Entry 2AHV (X-ray diffraction, 2.00 A resolution); this record covers chains A and D of the 4 polymer chains in the assembly.

== Chain A (and D) ==
Name: putative enzyme YdiF
Organism: Escherichia coli
Notes: EC 2.8.3.-; chain D of this document is another copy of the same molecule, construct and numbering; everything in this record applies to it too
UniProtKB: Q8X5X6 (Q8X5X6_ECO57); numbering as in UniProt (aligned over 1-531)
Chain sequence (531 residues; numbered 1 to 531; the number before each row is that of its first residue):
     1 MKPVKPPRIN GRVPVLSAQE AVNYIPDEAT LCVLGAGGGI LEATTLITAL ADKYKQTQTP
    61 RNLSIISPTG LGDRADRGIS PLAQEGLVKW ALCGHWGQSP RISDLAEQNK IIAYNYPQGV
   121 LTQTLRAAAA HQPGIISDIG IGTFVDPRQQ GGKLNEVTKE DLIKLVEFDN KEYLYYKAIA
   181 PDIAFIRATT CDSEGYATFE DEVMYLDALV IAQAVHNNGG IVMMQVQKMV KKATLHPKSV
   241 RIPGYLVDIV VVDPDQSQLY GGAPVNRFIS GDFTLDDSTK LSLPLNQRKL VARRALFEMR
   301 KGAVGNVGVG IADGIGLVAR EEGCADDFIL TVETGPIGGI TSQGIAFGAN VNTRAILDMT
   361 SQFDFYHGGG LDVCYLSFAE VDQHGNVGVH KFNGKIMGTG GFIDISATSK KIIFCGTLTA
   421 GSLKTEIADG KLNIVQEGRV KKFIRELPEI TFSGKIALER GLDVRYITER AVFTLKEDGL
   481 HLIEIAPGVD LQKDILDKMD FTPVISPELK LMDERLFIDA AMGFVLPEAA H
Disordered / not traced: 1-3, 277-283, 342-348, 530-531
Curated features (UniProtKB/Swiss-Prot):
  - active site: Glu333 (5-glutamyl coenzyme A thioester intermediate)
Glycans and other covalent adducts: coenzyme A (COA) linked to Glu333
Residues lining bound ligands: coenzyme A (COA): Arg74, His95, Arg288, Asn306, Val307, Val309, Gly310, Ile311, Leu376, Ser377, Phe378, Ala379, Glu380, Val389, Phe392, Asn393, Met397, Thr399, Gly401, Phe402, Ile405, Thr417, Ala420, Gly421, Ser422, Val440, Lys442
What the authors report for this chain:
  - contacts within the chain: Gln118-Glu333 (hydrogen bond), Glu333-Gly401 (water-mediated contact)
  - conformationally variable residues (loop rearrangement, side-chain flip): Asn306 to Ala312, Val332 to Thr334
  - binding site for coenzyme A: Arg288, Asn306 to Ile311, Glu333, Leu376 to Ala379, Glu380, Val389 to Ile405, Cys415, Thr417, Gly421, Val440 to Lys442
  - catalytic residues: Gln118, Asn306, Glu333
  - catalytic residues: Gly398 to Phe402 (by similarity / conservation)
  - binding site for coenzyme A: His95 (proposed by the authors, not directly observed)

== Chain A / chain D interface ==
Contacting residue pairs - 116 pairs, chain A then chain D:
  Gln123(A) with Ala130(D); Gln132(D), hydrogen bond
  Arg126(A) with Arg126(D); Asp364(D)
  Ala129(A) with Asp364(D); Gly368(D)
  Ala130(A) with Gln123(D); Asp364(D); His367(D); Gly368(D)
  His131(A) with Gly368(D), hydrogen bond (side chain-backbone)
  Gln132(A) with Gln123(D), hydrogen bond; Ile135(D); Ile136(D)
  Pro133(A) with Ile136(D), hydrophobic; Tyr173(D)
  Ile135(A) with Gln132(D)
  Ile136(A) with Gln132(D); Pro133(D); Ile136(D), hydrophobic; Tyr175(D), hydrophobic
  Lys164(A) with Phe168(D)
  Phe168(A) with Lys164(D); Tyr175(D)
  Asp169(A) with Lys177(D), salt bridge
  Tyr173(A) with Pro133(D)
  Tyr175(A) with Ile136(D), hydrophobic; Phe168(D)
  Lys177(A) with Asp169(D), salt bridge
  Asp192(A) with Arg354(D), salt bridge
  Glu194(A) with Arg354(D), salt bridge
  Tyr196(A) with Ile329(D); Arg354(D)
  Phe199(A) with Lys238(D), hydrogen bond (backbone-side chain)
  Glu200(A) with Lys238(D), hydrogen bond (backbone-side chain)
  Asp201(A) with Lys238(D)
  Glu202(A) with Lys238(D), hydrogen bond (backbone-side chain)
  Tyr205(A) with Lys238(D), hydrogen bond (side chain-backbone)
  Leu209(A) with Leu357(D), hydrophobic
  Gln213(A) with Ser361(D), hydrogen bond (side chain-backbone); Asp364(D); Phe365(D)
  His216(A) with Phe365(D)
  Asn217(A) with Asp364(D); Phe365(D), hydrogen bond (side chain-backbone); Gly368(D); Gly370(D)
  Lys232(A) with Asp326(D), hydrogen bond (side chain-backbone); Arg354(D)
  Ala233(A) with Arg354(D)
  His236(A) with Gly271(D), hydrogen bond (side chain-backbone); Asp272(D), salt bridge
  Pro237(A) with Gly271(D); Thr353(D); Arg354(D); Ala355(D); Ile356(D), hydrogen bond (backbone-backbone)
  Lys238(A) with Phe199(D), hydrogen bond (side chain-backbone); Glu200(D), hydrogen bond (side chain-backbone); Asp201(D); Glu202(D), hydrogen bond (side chain-backbone); Tyr205(D), hydrogen bond (backbone-side chain); Ser270(D), hydrogen bond (side chain-backbone); Ile356(D)
  Val240(A) with Arg354(D); Ala355(D), hydrophobic
  Arg241(A) with Arg241(D); Leu357(D)
  Pro243(A) with Ile337(D), hydrophobic
  Tyr245(A) with Val304(D), hydrophobic; Ile329(D), hydrophobic; Thr331(D); Ile337(D); Phe365(D), hydrophobic
  Leu246(A) with Phe365(D), hydrophobic
  Ser270(A) with Lys238(D), hydrogen bond (backbone-side chain)
  Gly271(A) with His236(D), hydrogen bond (backbone-side chain); Pro237(D)
  Asp272(A) with His236(D), salt bridge
  Val304(A) with Tyr245(D), hydrophobic
  Ile329(A) with Tyr196(D); Tyr245(D), hydrophobic
  Thr331(A) with Tyr245(D)
  Ile337(A) with Tyr196(D); Pro243(D), hydrophobic; Tyr245(D)
  Thr353(A) with Pro237(D)
  Arg354(A) with Asp192(D), salt bridge; Glu194(D), salt bridge; Tyr196(D); Lys232(D); Ala233(D); Pro237(D); Val240(D)
  Ala355(A) with Pro237(D); Val240(D), hydrophobic
  Ile356(A) with Pro237(D), hydrogen bond (backbone-backbone); Lys238(D)
  Leu357(A) with Gln213(D)
  Ser361(A) with Gln213(D), hydrogen bond (backbone-side chain)
  Asp364(A) with Arg126(D); Ala129(D); Ala130(D); Gln213(D); Asn217(D)
  Phe365(A) with Gln213(D); His216(D); Asn217(D), hydrogen bond (backbone-side chain); Tyr245(D), hydrophobic; Leu246(D), hydrophobic
  His367(A) with Ala130(D)
  Gly368(A) with Ala129(D); Ala130(D); His131(D), hydrogen bond (backbone-side chain); Asn217(D)
  Gly370(A) with Asn217(D), hydrogen bond (backbone-side chain)
Interface residues without a listed pair, chain A (61 interface residues in all): Arg8, Asn10, Gly134, Asp326, Gln362, Gly369
Interface residues without a listed pair, chain D (62 interface residues in all): Gly134, Ser137, Leu209, Lys301, Gln362, Gly369, Glu528

== Overview ==
61 residues of chain A face 62 of chain D across their interface, with 24 hydrogen bonds and 8 salt bridges.
Among the polar pairs are Asp169(A)-Lys177(D), Asp192(A)-Arg354(D) and Glu194(A)-Arg354(D). From the paper:
catalytic residues Gln118(A), Asn306(A) and Glu333(A) among others; a binding site for coenzyme A at
Arg288(A), Asn306(A) and Glu333(A) among others.
Both chains are putative enzyme YdiF (Escherichia coli). Entry 2AHV (Crystal Structure of Acyl-CoA transferase
from E. coli O157:H7 (YdiF)-thioester complex with CoA- 1) was determined by X-ray diffraction (same
publication as 2AHU and 2AHW).
